Entry 4Z7V (X-ray diffraction, 2.65 A resolution); this record covers chains H and J of the 5 polymer chains in the assembly.

[Chain H]
Molecule: T-cell receptor, L3-12 beta chain
From: Homo sapiens
Sequence (244 residues; row label = number of the first residue in the row; note: 13 numbers in that range are skipped by the numbering (no residue carries them; nothing is unmodelled there)):
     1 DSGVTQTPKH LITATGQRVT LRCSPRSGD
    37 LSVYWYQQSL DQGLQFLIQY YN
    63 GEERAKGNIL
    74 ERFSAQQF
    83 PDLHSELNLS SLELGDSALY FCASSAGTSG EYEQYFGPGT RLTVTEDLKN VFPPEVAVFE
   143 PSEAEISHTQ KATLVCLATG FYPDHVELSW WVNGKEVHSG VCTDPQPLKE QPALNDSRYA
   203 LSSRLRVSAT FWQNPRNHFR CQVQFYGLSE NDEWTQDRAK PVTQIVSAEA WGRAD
Unresolved in the structure: 1, 257
Disulfide bonds: Cys23-Cys104, Cys158-Cys223

[Chain J]
Molecule: deamidated DQ8-glia-alpha1 peptide
From: Triticum aestivum
Sequence (18 residues; numbered -1 to 16; the number before each row is that of its first residue; numbers below 1 keep their minus sign (Ala-1 is residue -1)):
    -1 APSGEGSFQP SQENPQGS
Unresolved in the structure: -1 to 0, 14-16

[Interface between chain H and chain J]
Contacting residue pairs (7; chain H residue first):
  Leu37(H) with Gln10(J)
  Tyr57(H) with Gln10(J), hydrogen bond
  Ala108(H) with Gln10(J), hydrogen bond (backbone-side chain)
  Gly109(H) with Gln10(J)
  Ser111(H) with Gln7(J); Pro8(J)
  Gly112(H) with Gln7(J), hydrogen bond (backbone-side chain)
Also at the interface, not in a pair above, chain H (9 interface residues in all): Thr110, Glu113, Tyr114
Also at the interface, not in a pair above, chain J (4 interface residues in all): Pro13

[Overview]
9 residues of chain H face 4 of chain J across their interface, with 3 hydrogen bonds. Polar contacts include
Tyr57(H)-Gln10(J), Ala108(H)-Gln10(J) and Gly112(H)-Gln7(J).
Here chain H is T-cell receptor, L3-12 beta chain (Homo sapiens) and chain J is deamidated DQ8-glia-alpha1
peptide (Triticum aestivum). Entry 4Z7V (L3-12 complex) was determined by X-ray diffraction together with 4Z7U
and 4Z7W from the same study.
